7PY3 - chains B and D of the 9 polymer chains in the assembly; structure by electron microscopy, 3.80 A resolution.

Chain B:
Name: DNA-directed RNA polymerase subunit alpha
Organism: Escherichia coli
Notes: EC 2.7.7.6
UniProt: P0A7Z4 (RPOA_ECOLI); residue numbers follow UniProt; this construct covers 1-329
Sequence (329 residues; each row starts with the number of its first residue):
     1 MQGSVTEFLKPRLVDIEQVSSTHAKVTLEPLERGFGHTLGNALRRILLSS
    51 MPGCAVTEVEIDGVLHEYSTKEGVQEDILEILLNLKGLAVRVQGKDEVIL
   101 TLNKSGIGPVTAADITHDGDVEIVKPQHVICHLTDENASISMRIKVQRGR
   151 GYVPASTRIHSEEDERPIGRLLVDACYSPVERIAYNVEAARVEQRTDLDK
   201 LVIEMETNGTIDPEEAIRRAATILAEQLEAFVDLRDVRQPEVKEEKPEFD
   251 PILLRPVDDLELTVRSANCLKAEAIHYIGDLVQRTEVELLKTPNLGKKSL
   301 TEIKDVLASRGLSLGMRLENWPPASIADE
Not modelled in the structure: 1-5, 159-170, 235-248
Curated features (UniProtKB/Swiss-Prot):
  - region: Glu-162 to Glu-165 (Required for interaction with Crp at class II promoters)
  - modified residue: Arg-265 (ADP-ribosylarginine), Lys-297 (N6-acetyllysine), Lys-298 (N6-acetyllysine)
  - mutagenesis: Arg-45 (R45C: In rpoA112; temperature-sensitive, blocks RNA polymerase assembly), Glu-162 to Glu-165 (5-fold decrease in CRP-class II promoter-dependent transcription), Glu-165 (E165K: 5-fold decrease in CRP-class II promoter-dependent transcription), Arg-191 (R191C: In rpoA101; temperature-sensitive)

Chain D:
Name: DNA-directed RNA polymerase subunit beta'
Organism: Escherichia coli
Notes: EC 2.7.7.6
UniProt: P0A8T8 (RPOC_ECO57); residue numbers follow UniProt; this construct covers 1-1407
Sequence (1407 residues; numbered 1 to 1407; the number before each row is that of its first residue):
     1 MKDLLKFLKAQTKTEEFDAIKIALASPDMIRSWSFGEVKKPETINYRTFK
    51 PERDGLFCARIFGPVKDYECLCGKYKRLKHRGVICEKCGVEVTQTKVRRE
   101 RMGHIELASPTAHIWFLKSLPSRIGLLLDMPLRDIERVLYFESYVVIEGG
   151 MTNLERQQILTEEQYLDALEEFGDEFDAKMGAEAIQALLKSMDLEQECEQ
   201 LREELNETNSETKRKKLTKRIKLLEAFVQSGNKPEWMILTVLPVLPPDLR
   251 PLVPLDGGRFATSDLNDLYRRVINRNNRLKRLLDLAAPDIIVRNEKRMLQ
   301 EAVDALLDNGRRGRAITGSNKRPLKSLADMIKGKQGRFRQNLLGKRVDYS
   351 GRSVITVGPYLRLHQCGLPKKMALELFKPFIYGKLELRGLATTIKAAKKM
   401 VEREEAVVWDILDEVIREHPVLLNRAPTLHRLGIQAFEPVLIEGKAIQLH
   451 PLVCAAYNADFDGDQMAVHVPLTLEAQLEARALMMSTNNILSPANGEPII
   501 VPSQDVVLGLYYMTRDCVNAKGEGMVLTGPKEAERLYRSGLASLHARVKV
   551 RITEYEKDANGELVAKTSLKDTTVGRAILWMIVPKGLPYSIVNQALGKKA
   601 ISKMLNTCYRILGLKPTVIFADQIMYTGFAYAARSGASVGIDDMVIPEKK
   651 HEIISEAEAEVAEIQEQFQSGLVTAGERYNKVIDIWAAANDRVSKAMMDN
   701 LQTETVINRDGQEEKQVSFNSIYMMADSGARGSAAQIRQLAGMRGLMAKP
   751 DGSIIETPITANFREGLNVLQYFISTHGARKGLADTALKTANSGYLTRRL
   801 VDVAQDLVVTEDDCGTHEGIMMTPVIEGGDVKEPLRDRVLGRVTAEDVLK
   851 PGTADILVPRNTLLHEQWCDLLEENSVDAVKVRSVVSCDTDFGVCAHCYG
   901 RDLARGHIINKGEAIGVIAAQSIGEPGTQLTMRTFHIGGAASRAAAESSI
   951 QVKNKGSIKLSNVKSVVNSSGKLVITSRNTELKLIDEFGRTKESYKVPYG
  1001 AVLAKGDGEQVAGGETVANWDPHTMPVITEVSGFVRFTDMIDGQTITRQT
  1051 DELTGLSSLVVLDSAERTAGGKDLRPALKIVDAQGNDVLIPGTDMPAQYF
  1101 LPGKAIVQLEDGVQISSGDTLARIPQESGGTKDITGGLPRVADLFEARRP
  1151 KEPAILAEISGIVSFGKETKGKRRLVITPVDGSDPYEEMIPKWRQLNVFE
  1201 GERVERGDVISDGPEAPHDILRLRGVHAVTRYIVNEVQDVYRLQGVKIND
  1251 KHIEVIVRQMLRKATIVNAGSSDFLEGEQVEYSRVKIANRELEANGKVGA
  1301 TYSRDLLGITKASLATESFISAASFQETTRVLTEAAVAGKRDELRGLKEN
  1351 VIVGRLIPAGTGYAYHQDRMRRRAAGEAPAAPQVTAEDASASLAELLNAG
  1401 LGGSDNE
Not modelled in the structure: 1-15, 932-947, 1127-1136, 1376-1407
Ion coordination: Zn2+ site 1: Cys-70, Cys-72, Cys-88; Mg2+: Asp-460, Asp-462, Asp-464 (shared with 1 residue of chain R); Zn2+ site 2: Cys-888, Cys-895, Cys-898
Curated features (UniProtKB/Swiss-Prot):
  - binding site (Zn(2+)): Cys-70, Cys-72, Cys-85, Cys-88, Cys-814, Cys-888, Cys-895, Cys-898
  - binding site (Mg(2+)): Asp-460, Asp-462, Asp-464
  - modified residue: Lys-972 (N6-acetyllysine)

Chain B / chain D interface:
Pairs across the interface - 16 pairs, chain B then chain D:
  Arg-44(B) with Arg-538(D)
  Glu-80(B) with Arg-551(D), salt bridge
  Leu-83(B) with Val-526(D), hydrophobic; Leu-527(D); Thr-528(D); Arg-551(D)
  Asn-84(B) with Arg-551(D)
  Lys-86(B) with Val-526(D); Thr-528(D)
  Tyr-152(B) with Arg-535(D); Leu-536(D); Leu-541(D), hydrophobic
  Cys-176(B) with Arg-535(D)
  Val-180(B) with Arg-535(D)
  Glu-181(B) with Arg-535(D), salt bridge
  Thr-196(B) with Glu-443(D)
Interface residues without a listed pair, chain B (19 interface residues in all): Leu-48, Leu-79, Pro-154, Asp-174, Ser-178, Arg-182, Ile-183, Arg-191, Glu-193
Interface residues without a listed pair, chain D (19 interface residues in all): Lys-370, Asp-410, Asp-413, Met-525, Lys-531, Glu-532, Glu-534, Ser-539, Leu-569, Met-581

Summary:
The chain B/chain D interface involves 19 residues from each chain; the contacts include 2 salt bridges. Among
the polar pairs are Glu-80(B)/Arg-551(D) and Glu-181(B)/Arg-535(D). Curated annotation (UniProt) lists 6
mutagenesis sites on chain B; 8 Zn2+-binding residues and 3 Mg2+-binding residues on chain D.
Chain B is DNA-directed RNA polymerase subunit alpha and chain D is DNA-directed RNA polymerase subunit beta',
both from Escherichia coli; the structure, CryoEM structure of E.coli RNA polymerase elongation complex bound
to NusA (the consensus NusA-EC), was determined by electron microscopy, deposited together with 7PY0, 7PY1,
7PY5, 7PY6, 7PY7, 7PY8 and 4 further entries.
